5XVD - chains L and M of the 4 polymer chains in the assembly; structure by X-ray diffraction, 1.57 A resolution.

[Chain L (and M)]
Name: [NiFe]-hydrogenase 2 large subunit
Organism: Citrobacter sp. S-77
Notes: chain M of this document is another copy of the same molecule, construct and numbering; everything in this record applies to it too
Amino-acid sequence (552 residues; row label = number of the first residue in the row):
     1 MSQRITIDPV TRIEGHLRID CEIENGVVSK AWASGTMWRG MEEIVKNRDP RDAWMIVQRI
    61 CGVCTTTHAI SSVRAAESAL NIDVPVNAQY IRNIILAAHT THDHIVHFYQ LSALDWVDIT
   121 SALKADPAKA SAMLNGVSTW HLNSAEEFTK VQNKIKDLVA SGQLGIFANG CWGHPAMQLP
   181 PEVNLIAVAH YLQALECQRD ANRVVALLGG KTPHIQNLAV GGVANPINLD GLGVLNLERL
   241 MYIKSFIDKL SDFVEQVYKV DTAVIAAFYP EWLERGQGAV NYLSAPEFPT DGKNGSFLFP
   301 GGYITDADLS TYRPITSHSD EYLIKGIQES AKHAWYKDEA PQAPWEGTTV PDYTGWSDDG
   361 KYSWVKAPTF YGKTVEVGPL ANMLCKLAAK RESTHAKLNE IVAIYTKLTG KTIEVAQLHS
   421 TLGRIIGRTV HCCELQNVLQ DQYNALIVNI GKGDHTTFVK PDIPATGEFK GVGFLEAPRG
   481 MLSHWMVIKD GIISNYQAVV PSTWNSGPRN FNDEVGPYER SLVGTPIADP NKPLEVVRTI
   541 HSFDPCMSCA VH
Disordered / not traced: 1
Modified residues: Cys546 (S-hydroxycysteine; CSO)
Metal / ion sites: Mg2+: Glu42, Ala498; ni-fe oxidized active center Ni: Cys61, Cys64, Cys546, Cys549
Residues lining bound ligands: ni-fe oxidized active center (NFV): Cys61, Val63, Cys64, Thr67, His68, Ala477, Pro478, Arg479, Leu482, Val500, Pro501, Ser502, Cys546, Cys549

[Interface between chain L and chain M]
Residue-residue contacts - 24 pairs, chain L then chain M:
  Asn135(L) - Glu146(M)
  Ser138(L) - Glu146(M)
  Thr139(L) - Glu146(M)
  Thr139(L) - Lys150(M)
  Trp140(L) - Glu146(M)
  His141(L) - Leu142(M)
  His141(L) - Ser144(M)  hydrogen bond (backbone-side chain)
  His141(L) - Glu147(M)
  His141(L) - Lys150(M)  hydrogen bond
  Leu142(L) - His141(M)
  Leu142(L) - Leu142(M)  hydrophobic
  Ser144(L) - His141(M)  hydrogen bond (side chain-backbone)
  Ser144(L) - Ser144(M)
  Glu146(L) - Ser138(M)
  Glu146(L) - Thr139(M)
  Glu146(L) - Trp140(M)
  Glu146(L) - His141(M)
  Glu147(L) - His141(M)
  Lys150(L) - Thr139(M)
  Lys150(L) - His141(M)  hydrogen bond
  Lys150(L) - Asp252(M)  salt bridge
  Lys150(L) - Gln256(M)  hydrogen bond
  Asp252(L) - Lys150(M)  salt bridge
  Gln256(L) - Lys150(M)  hydrogen bond
Also at the interface, not in a pair above, chain M (12 interface residues in all): Asn135

[In short]
Chain L and chain M each contribute 12 residues to their interface; the contacts include 6 hydrogen bonds and
2 salt bridges. Among the polar pairs are Lys150(L)-Asp252(M), His141(L)-Ser144(M) and His141(L)-Lys150(M).
Ligands of chain L: ni-fe oxidized active center. Glu42(L) and Ala498(L) coordinate Mg2+.
Both chains are [NiFe]-hydrogenase 2 large subunit (Citrobacter sp. S-77). Entry 5XVD ([NiFe]-hydrogenase
(Hyb-type) from Citrobacter sp. S-77 in an air-oxidized condition) was determined by X-ray diffraction (same
publication as 5XVB and 5XVC).
